6RUA - chain A; structure by X-ray diffraction, 2.75 A resolution.

# Chain A
Name: Cholinesterase
From: Homo sapiens
Notes: EC 3.1.1.8
UniProtKB: P06276 (CHLE_HUMAN); residues 1-574 here correspond to UniProt positions 29-602 (UniProt number = residue number + 28)
Amino-acid sequence (574 residues; row label = number of the first residue in the row):
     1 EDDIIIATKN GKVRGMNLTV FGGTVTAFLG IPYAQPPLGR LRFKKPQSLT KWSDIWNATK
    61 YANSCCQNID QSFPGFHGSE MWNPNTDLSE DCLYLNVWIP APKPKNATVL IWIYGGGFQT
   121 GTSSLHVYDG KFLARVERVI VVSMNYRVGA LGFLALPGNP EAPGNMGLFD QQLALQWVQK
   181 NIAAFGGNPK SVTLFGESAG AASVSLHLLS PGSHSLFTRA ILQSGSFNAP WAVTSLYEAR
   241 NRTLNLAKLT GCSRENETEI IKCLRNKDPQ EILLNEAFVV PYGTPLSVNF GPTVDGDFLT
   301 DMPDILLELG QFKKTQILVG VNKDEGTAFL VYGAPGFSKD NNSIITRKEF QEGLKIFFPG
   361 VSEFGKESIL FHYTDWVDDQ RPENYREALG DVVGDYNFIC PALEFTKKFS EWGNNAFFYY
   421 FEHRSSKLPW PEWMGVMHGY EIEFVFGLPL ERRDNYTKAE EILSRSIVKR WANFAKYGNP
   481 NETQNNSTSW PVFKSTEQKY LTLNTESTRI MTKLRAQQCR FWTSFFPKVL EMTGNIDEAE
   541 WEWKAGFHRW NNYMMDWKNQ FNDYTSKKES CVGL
Unresolved in the structure: 1-2, 530-574
Swiss-Prot annotation at these positions:
  - active site: S198 (Acyl-ester intermediate), E325 (Charge relay system), H438 (Charge relay system)
  - binding site (tacrine): W82, H438
  - binding site (substrate): G116, G117
  - modified residue: S198 (Phosphoserine)
  - glycosylation (N-linked (GlcNAc...) asparagine): N17 (complex), N57 (complex), N106 (complex), N241 (complex), N256 (complex), N341 (complex), N455 (complex), N481, N485, N486
Cystine bridges: C65-C92, C252-C263, C400-C519
Covalently attached groups: N-acetylglucosamine (NAG) linked to N17, N106, N341, N481; glycan linked to N57, N241, N486
Reported in the primary citation:
  - binding site for the ligand KJT: W82, T120, Y332, W430, Y440
  - catalytic residues: S198, E325, H438 (citing earlier work)

# Summary
Covalently linked N-acetylglucosamine: at N17, N106, N341 and N481. From UniProt: 3 active-site residues,
tacrine-binding residues W82 and H438 and substrate-binding residues G116 and G117. From the paper: catalytic
residues S198, E325 and H438; a binding site for the ligand KJT at W82, T120 and Y332 among others.
Chain A is Cholinesterase (Homo sapiens); the structure, Structure of recombinant human butyrylcholinesterase
in complex with a coumarin-based fluorescent probe linked to sulfonamide type ..., was determined by X-ray
diffraction together with 6R6V and 6R6W from the same study.
